PDB entry 6OIW | X-ray diffraction, 3.35 A resolution | chains A and D of the 6 polymer chains in the assembly

Chain A:
Name: Deoxyguanosinetriphosphate triphosphohydrolase
Organism: Escherichia coli (strain K12)
Notes: EC 3.1.5.1
Reference sequence: P15723 (DGTP_ECOLI); numbering as in UniProt; present here: 1-12, 14-221, 223-367, 369-505
Chain sequence (505 residues; numbered 1 to 505 plus 3 insertion-coded residues; 3 numbers in that range are skipped by the numbering (no residue carries them; nothing is unmodelled there); the number before each row is that of its first residue):
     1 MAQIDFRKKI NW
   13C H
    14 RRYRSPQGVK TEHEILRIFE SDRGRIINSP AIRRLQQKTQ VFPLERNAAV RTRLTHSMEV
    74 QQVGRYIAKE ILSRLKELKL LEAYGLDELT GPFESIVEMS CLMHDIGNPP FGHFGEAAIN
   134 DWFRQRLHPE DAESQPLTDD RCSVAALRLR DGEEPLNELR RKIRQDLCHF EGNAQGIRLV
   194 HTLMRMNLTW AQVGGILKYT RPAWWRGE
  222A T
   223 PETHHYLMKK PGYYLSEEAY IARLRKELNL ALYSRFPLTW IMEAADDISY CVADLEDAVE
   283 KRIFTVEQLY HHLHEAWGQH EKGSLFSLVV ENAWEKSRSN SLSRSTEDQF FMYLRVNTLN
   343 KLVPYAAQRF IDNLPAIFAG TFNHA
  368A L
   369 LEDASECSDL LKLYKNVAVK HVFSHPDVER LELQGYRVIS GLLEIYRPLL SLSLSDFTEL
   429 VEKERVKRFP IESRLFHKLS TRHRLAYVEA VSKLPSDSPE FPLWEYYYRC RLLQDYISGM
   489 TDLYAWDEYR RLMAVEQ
Unresolved in the structure: 1
Bound ions: Mn2+: His69, His117, Asp268; Mg2+: Asp269 (together with 2'-deoxyguanosine-5'-O-(1-thiotriphosphate))
Ligand contacts: 2'-deoxyguanosine-5'-O-(1-thiotriphosphate) (T8T): Gln53, Val54, His126, Asn186, Lys211, Tyr212, Lys232, Asp268, Asp269, Tyr272, Asp276, Phe391, Val396, Glu400
What the authors report for this chain:
  - binding site for 2'-deoxyguanosine-5'-O-(1-thiotriphosphate): Gln53, Val54, Asn186, Lys211, Tyr212, Lys232, Tyr272, Asp276, Phe391, Glu400, Arg433, Arg442
  - catalytic residues: His126, Glu129 (proposed by the authors, not directly observed)
  - catalytic residues: Tyr272
  - mutagenesis - H126A, E129A, Y272A: unchanged expression

Chain D:
Name: Deoxyguanosinetriphosphate triphosphohydrolase
Organism: Escherichia coli (strain K12)
Notes: EC 3.1.5.1
Reference sequence: P15723 (DGTP_ECOLI); numbering as in UniProt; present here: 1-12, 14-367, 369-505
Chain sequence (505 residues; each row starts with the number of its first residue; note: 2 numbers in that range are skipped by the numbering (no residue carries them; nothing is unmodelled there)):
     1 MAQIDFRKKI NW
   13C H
    14 RRYRSPQGVK TEHEILRIFE SDRGRIINSP AIRRLQQKTQ VFPLERNAAV RTRLTHSMEV
    74 QQVGRYIAKE ILSRLKELKL LEAYGLDELT GPFESIVEMS CLMHDIGNPP FGHFGEAAIN
   134 DWFRQRLHPE DAESQPLTDD RCSVAALRLR DGEEPLNELR RKIRQDLCHF EGNAQGIRLV
   194 HTLMRMNLTW AQVGGILKYT RPAWWRGETP ETHHYLMKKP GYYLSEEAYI ARLRKELNLA
   254 LYSRFPLTWI MEAADDISYC VADLEDAVEK RIFTVEQLYH HLHEAWGQHE KGSLFSLVVE
   314 NAWEKSRSNS LSRSTEDQFF MYLRVNTLNK LVPYAAQRFI DNLPAIFAGT FNHA
  368A L
   369 LEDASECSDL LKLYKNVAVK HVFSHPDVER LELQGYRVIS GLLEIYRPLL SLSLSDFTEL
   429 VEKERVKRFP IESRLFHKLS TRHRLAYVEA VSKLPSDSPE FPLWEYYYRC RLLQDYISGM
   489 TDLYAWDEYR RLMAVEQ
Unresolved in the structure: 1
Bound ions: Mn2+: His117, Asp268
Ligand contacts: 2'-deoxyguanosine-5'-O-(1-thiotriphosphate) (T8T): Gln53, Val54, Arg66, Asp118, Asn121, His126, Asn186, Lys211, Tyr212, Lys232, Asp268, Tyr272, Asp276, Phe391, Val396, Glu400
What the authors report for this chain:
  - binding site for 2'-deoxyguanosine-5'-O-(1-thiotriphosphate): Gln53, Val54, Asn186, Lys211, Tyr212, Lys232, Tyr272, Asp276, Phe391, Glu400, Arg433, Arg442
  - catalytic residues: His126, Glu129 (proposed by the authors, not directly observed)
  - catalytic residues: Tyr272
  - mutagenesis - H126A, E129A, Y272A: unchanged expression

How chain A and chain D interact:
Residue-residue contacts (5):
  Arg284(A) with His393(D), hydrogen bond; Pro394(D)
  Gln290(A) with Gln290(D)
  His393(A) with Arg284(D), hydrogen bond
  Pro394(A) with Arg284(D)
Other interface residues (no listed pair), chain A (5 interface residues in all): Asp395

Summary:
5 residues of chain A face 4 of chain D across their interface, with 2 hydrogen bonds. The hydrogen-bonded
pair is Arg284(A)-His393(D). Ligands of chain A: 2'-deoxyguanosine-5'-O-(1-thiotriphosphate). The paper
reports catalytic residues His126(A), Glu129(A) and His126(D) among others; H126A, E129A and Y272A of chain A
leave expression unchanged; 6 substitutions were tested in all.
Chain A and chain D are both Deoxyguanosinetriphosphate triphosphohydrolase (Escherichia coli (strain K12));
the structure, Structure of Escherichia coli dGTPase bound to dGTP-1-thiol, was determined by X-ray
diffraction, deposited together with 6OIV, 6OI7, 6OIY and 6OIX.
